PDB entry 6NON | X-ray diffraction, 2.68 A resolution | chain A

Chain A:
Protein: Cobyrinic acid ac-diamide synthase
UniProt: B7KMS4 (B7KMS4_CYAP7); numbering as in UniProt (aligned over 2-251)
Chain sequence (271 residues; each row starts with the number of its first residue; numbers below 1 keep their minus sign (Mse-19 is residue -19)):
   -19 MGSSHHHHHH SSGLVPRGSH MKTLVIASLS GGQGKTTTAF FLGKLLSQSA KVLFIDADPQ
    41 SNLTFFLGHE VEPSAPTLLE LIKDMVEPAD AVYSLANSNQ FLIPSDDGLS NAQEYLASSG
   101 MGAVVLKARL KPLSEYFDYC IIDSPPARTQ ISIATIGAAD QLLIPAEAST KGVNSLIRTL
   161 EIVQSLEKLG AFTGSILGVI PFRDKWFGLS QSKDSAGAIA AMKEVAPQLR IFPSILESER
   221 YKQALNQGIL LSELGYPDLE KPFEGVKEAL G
Unresolved in the structure: -19 to -8
Sequence notes: initiating methionine (-19); expression tag (-18 to 1)
Modified residues: Mse-19, Mse1 (selenomethionine); Mse65, Mse101, Mse202 (selenomethionine; parent Met)
Curated features (UniProtKB/Swiss-Prot):
  - binding site (ATP): Gly11, Gly12, Gln13, Gly14, Lys15, Thr16, Thr17, Gln40, Glu147, Lys151, Phe182, Arg183, Leu216, Glu217, Ser218, Tyr221
  - binding site (Mg(2+)): Thr16
  - site: Lys151 (McdA subfamily signature lysine residue)
  - mutagenesis: Asp38 (D38A: Binds DNA in the presence of ATP and Mg(2+), probably does not hydrolyze ATP, 7-fold reduction in ATP affinity; when associated with A-151. DNA-binding is significantly reduced), Lys151 (K151A: 7-fold reduction in ATP affinity; when associated with A-38)
What the authors report for this chain:
  - binding site for the ligand ADP: Lys15, Thr16, Thr17, Phe182, Arg183, Leu216, Tyr221
  - conformationally variable residues (loop rearrangement, side-chain flip): Gly11, Gly12, Gln13, Phe182
  - catalytic residues: Asp38 (citing earlier work)

Summary:
UniProt lists 16 ATP-binding residues, Mg2+-binding residue Thr16 and 2 mutagenesis sites. From the paper: the
catalytic residue Asp38; a binding site for the ligand ADP at Lys15, Thr16 and Thr17 among others.
Chain A is Cobyrinic acid ac-diamide synthase; the structure, Structure of Cyanthece apo McdA, was determined
by X-ray diffraction together with 6NOO, 6NOP and 6NOY from the same study.
